Entry 9ETZ (electron microscopy, 2.40 A resolution); this record covers chains a and h of the 32 polymer chains in the assembly.

Chain a:
Name: Cytochrome c oxidase subunit 1
Organism: Saccharomyces cerevisiae
Notes: EC 7.1.1.9
UniProt: P00401 (COX1_YEAST); numbering as in UniProt (aligned over 1-534)
Chain sequence (534 residues; each row starts with the number of its first residue):
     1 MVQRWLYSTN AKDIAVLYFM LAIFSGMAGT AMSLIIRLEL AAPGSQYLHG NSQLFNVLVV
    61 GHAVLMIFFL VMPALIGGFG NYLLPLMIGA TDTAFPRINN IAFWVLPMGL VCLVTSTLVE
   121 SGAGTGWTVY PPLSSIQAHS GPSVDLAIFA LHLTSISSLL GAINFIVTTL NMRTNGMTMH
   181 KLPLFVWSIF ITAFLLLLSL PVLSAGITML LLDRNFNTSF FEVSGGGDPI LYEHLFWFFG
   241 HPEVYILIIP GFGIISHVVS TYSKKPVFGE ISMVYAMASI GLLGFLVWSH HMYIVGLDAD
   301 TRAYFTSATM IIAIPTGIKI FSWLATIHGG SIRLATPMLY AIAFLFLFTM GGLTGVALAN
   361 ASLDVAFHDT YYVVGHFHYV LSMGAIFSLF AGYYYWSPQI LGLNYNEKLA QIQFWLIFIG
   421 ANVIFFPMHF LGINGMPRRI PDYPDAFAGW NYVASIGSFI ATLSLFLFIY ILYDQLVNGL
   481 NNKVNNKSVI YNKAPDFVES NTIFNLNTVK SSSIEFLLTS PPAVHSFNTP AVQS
Ion coordination: Ca2+: Glu39, Ala42, Gly44; heme a Fe site 1: His62, His378; Cu ion: His241, His290, His291; Mg2+: Asp369 (shared with 1 residue of chain b); heme a Fe site 2 near His376 (its only coordinating residue here)
Residues lining bound ligands:
  - heme a (HEA), molecule 1: Phe19, Ile23, Gly26, Thr30, Ser33, Ile36, Arg37, Leu40, Phe55, Val59, His62, Ala63, Met66, Ile67, Leu70, Val71, Gly126, Trp127, Val374, Phe377, His378, Leu381, Ser382, Ile386, Leu389, Phe390, Tyr393, Ile417, Ile424, Phe425, Met428, Arg438, Arg439, Ile440, Ala461, Leu465, Phe468
  - heme a (HEA), molecule 2: Trp127, Trp237, Val244, Tyr245, Ile248, His290, His291, Thr309, Ile312, Ala313, Thr316, Gly317, Ile320, Phe321, Phe348, Thr349, Gly352, Leu353, Gly355, Val356, Leu358, Ala359, Asp364, Phe367, His368, Val373, His376, Phe377, Val380, Leu381, Arg438
Swiss-Prot annotation at these positions:
  - binding site (Ca(2+)): Glu39, Ala42, Gly44, Pro441
  - binding site (Fe(II)-heme a): His62, His378
  - binding site (Cu cation): His241, His290, His291
  - binding site (O2): Tyr245
  - binding site (Mg(2+)): His368, Asp369
  - binding site (heme a3): His376
  - cross-link: His241 to Tyr245 (1'-histidyl-3'-tyrosine (His-Tyr))
Reported in the primary citation:
  - catalytic residues: Asp92, Glu243, Lys319

Chain h:
Name: Cytochrome c oxidase subunit 8, mitochondrial
Organism: Saccharomyces cerevisiae
UniProt: P04039 (COX8_YEAST); residues 28-78 here = UniProt positions 28-78
Chain sequence (51 residues; each row starts with the number of its first residue):
    28 VHFKDGVYEN IPFKVKGRKT PYALSHFGFF AIGFAVPFVA CYVQLKKSGA F

Chain a / chain h interface:
Contacting residue pairs (56):
  Gln3(a) - Val28(h)
  Arg4(a) - Phe30(h)
  Arg4(a) - Glu36(h)  hydrogen bond (side chain-backbone)
  Arg4(a) - Asn37(h)
  Trp5(a) - Asn37(h)
  Trp5(a) - Ile38(h)
  Trp5(a) - Pro39(h)
  Met20(a) - Pro39(h)  hydrophobic
  Met20(a) - Phe56(h)
  Ile23(a) - Phe57(h)  hydrophobic
  Phe24(a) - Phe56(h)  hydrophobic
  Phe24(a) - Gly60(h)
  Met27(a) - Phe57(h)  hydrophobic
  Met27(a) - Gly60(h)
  Met27(a) - Phe61(h)
  Ala28(a) - Gly60(h)
  Ala28(a) - Val63(h)  hydrophobic
  Ala28(a) - Pro64(h)
  Ala31(a) - Phe61(h)
  Ala31(a) - Pro64(h)  hydrophobic
  Met32(a) - Pro64(h)  hydrophobic
  Ile35(a) - Pro64(h)  hydrophobic
  Ile35(a) - Phe65(h)  hydrophobic
  Leu48(a) - Leu72(h)
  His49(a) - Leu72(h)
  Asn51(a) - Ser75(h)  hydrogen bond
  Thr117(a) - Ala67(h)
  Thr117(a) - Gln71(h)  hydrogen bond (backbone-side chain)
  Leu118(a) - Ala67(h)  hydrophobic
  Leu118(a) - Gln71(h)
  Leu118(a) - Lys74(h)  hydrogen bond (backbone-side chain)
  Glu120(a) - Gln71(h)  hydrogen bond (backbone-side chain)
  Glu120(a) - Lys74(h)  hydrogen bond (backbone-side chain)
  Ser121(a) - Gln71(h)
  Ile400(a) - Asn37(h)  hydrogen bond (backbone-side chain)
  Leu401(a) - Val34(h)
  Leu403(a) - Val34(h)  hydrophobic
  Leu403(a) - Tyr35(h)
  Phe466(a) - Phe61(h)  hydrophobic
  Ile469(a) - His53(h)  hydrogen bond (backbone-side chain)
  Ile469(a) - Phe54(h)  hydrophobic
  Ile469(a) - Phe57(h)  hydrophobic
  Leu472(a) - His53(h)
  Tyr473(a) - Tyr49(h)  hydrophobic
  Tyr473(a) - Ala50(h)
  Tyr473(a) - His53(h)
  Tyr473(a) - Phe54(h)  hydrophobic
  Leu476(a) - Tyr35(h)
  Leu476(a) - Val42(h)
  Leu476(a) - Tyr49(h)
  Val477(a) - Lys43(h)
  Val477(a) - Tyr49(h)  hydrophobic
  Pro521(a) - Gly33(h)
  Ala523(a) - Asp32(h)
  Val524(a) - Asp32(h)
  His525(a) - His29(h)
Also at the interface, not in a pair above, chain a (41 interface residues in all): Asp13, Val16, Leu34, Leu54, Leu58, Val119, Gly402, Tyr470, Leu480, Pro522
Also at the interface, not in a pair above, chain h (37 interface residues in all): Lys31, Phe40, Ile59, Val66, Cys68, Val70, Ala77, Phe78

Summary:
41 residues of chain a face 37 of chain h across their interface, with 8 hydrogen bonds. Polar contacts
include Arg4(a)-Glu36(h), Asn51(a)-Ser75(h) and Thr117(a)-Gln71(h). Chain a binds heme a. From the paper:
catalytic residues Asp92(a), Glu243(a) and Lys319(a).
Chain a is Cytochrome c oxidase subunit 1 and chain h is Cytochrome c oxidase subunit 8, mitochondrial, both
from Saccharomyces cerevisiae; the structure, III2IV respiratory supercomplex from Saccharomyces cerevisiae,
was determined by electron microscopy.
